3LZ0 - chains A and J of the 10 polymer chains in the assembly; structure by X-ray diffraction, 2.50 A resolution.

== Chain A ==
Molecule: Histone H3.2
Organism: Xenopus laevis
Reference sequence: P84233 (H32_XENLA); residues 1-135 here correspond to UniProt positions 2-136 (UniProt number = residue number + 1)
Amino-acid sequence (135 residues; numbered 1 to 135; the number before each row is that of its first residue):
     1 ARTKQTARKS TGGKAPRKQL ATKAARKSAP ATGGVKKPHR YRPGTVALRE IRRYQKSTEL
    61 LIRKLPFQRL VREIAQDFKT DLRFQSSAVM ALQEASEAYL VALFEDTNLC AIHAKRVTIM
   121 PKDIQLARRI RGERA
Disordered / not traced: 1-37, 135
Bound ions: Mn2+ near Asp77 (its only coordinating residue here)
Curated features (UniProtKB/Swiss-Prot):
  - modified residue: Arg2 (Asymmetric dimethylarginine), Thr3 (Phosphothreonine), Lys4 (Allysine), Gln5 (5-glutamyl dopamine), Thr6 (Phosphothreonine), Arg8 (Citrulline), Lys9 (N6,N6,N6-trimethyllysine), Ser10 (ADP-ribosylserine), Thr11 (Phosphothreonine), Lys14 (N6-(2-hydroxyisobutyryl)lysine), Arg17 (Asymmetric dimethylarginine), Lys18 (N6-(2-hydroxyisobutyryl)lysine), Lys23 (N6-(2-hydroxyisobutyryl)lysine), Arg26 (Citrulline), Lys27 (N6,N6,N6-trimethyllysine), Ser28 (ADP-ribosylserine), Lys36 (N6,N6,N6-trimethyllysine), Lys37 (N6-methyllysine), Tyr41 (Phosphotyrosine), Lys56 (N6,N6,N6-trimethyllysine) and 8 more in UniProt
  - lipidation: Cys110 (S-palmitoyl cysteine)

== Chain J ==
Molecule: 145-nt DNA strand
Sequence (145 nucleotides; row label = number of the first residue in the row; numbers below 1 keep their minus sign (DA-72 is residue -72)):
   -72 ATCGATGTAT ATATCTGACA CGTGCCTGGA GACTAGGGAG TAATCCCCTT GGCGGTTAAA
   -12 ACGCGGGGGA CAGCGCGTAC GTGCGTTTAA GCGGTGCTAG AGCTGTCTAC GACCAATTGA
    48 GCGGCCTCGG CACCGGGATT CTGAT
Bound ions: Mn2+ site 1 near DA-72 (its only coordinating residue here); Mn2+ site 2 near DG27 (its only coordinating residue here); Mn2+ site 3 near DG38 (its only coordinating residue here)

== Interface between chain A and chain J ==
Contacting residue pairs (25; chain A residue first):
  His39(A) with DT-67(J), sugar contact
  Arg40(A) with DT9(J), hydrogen bond to the base; DG10(J), hydrogen bond to the sugar
  Tyr41(A) with DT-67(J), hydrogen bond to the sugar; DG-66(J), sugar contact; DT9(J), sugar contact; DG10(J), hydrogen bond to the phosphate
  Arg42(A) with DT9(J), phosphate contact
  Pro43(A) with DG8(J), phosphate contact
  Gly44(A) with DG8(J), hydrogen bond to the phosphate; DT9(J), hydrogen bond to the phosphate
  Thr45(A) with DT9(J), hydrogen bond to the phosphate
  Val46(A) with DT9(J), hydrogen bond to the phosphate
  Ala47(A) with DT9(J), hydrogen bond to the phosphate
  Arg49(A) with DG-66(J), hydrogen bond to the phosphate; DT-65(J), salt bridge to the phosphate
  Lys56(A) with DA-64(J), salt bridge to the phosphate
  Arg63(A) with DA17(J), phosphate contact; DG18(J), phosphate contact
  Lys64(A) with DG18(J), hydrogen bond to the phosphate
  Leu65(A) with DA17(J), phosphate contact; DG18(J), hydrogen bond to the phosphate
  Pro66(A) with DA17(J), phosphate contact
  Arg69(A) with DA17(J), salt bridge to the phosphate
  Arg83(A) with DG27(J), sugar contact
Interface residues without a listed pair, chain A (19 interface residues in all): Asp81, Gln85
Interface residues without a listed pair, chain J (13 interface residues in all): DA16, DA26, DG29

== In short ==
19 residues of chain A face 13 of chain J across their interface; the contacts include 12 hydrogen bonds and 3
salt bridges. Polar contacts include Arg40(A)-DT9(J), Arg40(A)-DG10(J) and Tyr41(A)-DT-67(J).
Here chain A is Histone H3.2 (Xenopus laevis) and chain J is a 145-nt DNA strand. Entry 3LZ0 (Crystal
Structure of Nucleosome Core Particle Composed of the Widom 601 DNA Sequence (orientation 1)) was determined
by X-ray diffraction together with 3LZ1 from the same study.
